PDB entry 6SC2 | electron microscopy, 3.90 A resolution | chains C and N of the 14 polymer chains in the assembly

# Chain C
Name: WD repeat-containing protein 60
From: Homo sapiens
UniProt: Q8WVS4 (WDR60_HUMAN); numbering as in UniProt (aligned over 1-1066)
Chain sequence (1066 residues; numbered 1 to 1066; the number before each row is that of its first residue):
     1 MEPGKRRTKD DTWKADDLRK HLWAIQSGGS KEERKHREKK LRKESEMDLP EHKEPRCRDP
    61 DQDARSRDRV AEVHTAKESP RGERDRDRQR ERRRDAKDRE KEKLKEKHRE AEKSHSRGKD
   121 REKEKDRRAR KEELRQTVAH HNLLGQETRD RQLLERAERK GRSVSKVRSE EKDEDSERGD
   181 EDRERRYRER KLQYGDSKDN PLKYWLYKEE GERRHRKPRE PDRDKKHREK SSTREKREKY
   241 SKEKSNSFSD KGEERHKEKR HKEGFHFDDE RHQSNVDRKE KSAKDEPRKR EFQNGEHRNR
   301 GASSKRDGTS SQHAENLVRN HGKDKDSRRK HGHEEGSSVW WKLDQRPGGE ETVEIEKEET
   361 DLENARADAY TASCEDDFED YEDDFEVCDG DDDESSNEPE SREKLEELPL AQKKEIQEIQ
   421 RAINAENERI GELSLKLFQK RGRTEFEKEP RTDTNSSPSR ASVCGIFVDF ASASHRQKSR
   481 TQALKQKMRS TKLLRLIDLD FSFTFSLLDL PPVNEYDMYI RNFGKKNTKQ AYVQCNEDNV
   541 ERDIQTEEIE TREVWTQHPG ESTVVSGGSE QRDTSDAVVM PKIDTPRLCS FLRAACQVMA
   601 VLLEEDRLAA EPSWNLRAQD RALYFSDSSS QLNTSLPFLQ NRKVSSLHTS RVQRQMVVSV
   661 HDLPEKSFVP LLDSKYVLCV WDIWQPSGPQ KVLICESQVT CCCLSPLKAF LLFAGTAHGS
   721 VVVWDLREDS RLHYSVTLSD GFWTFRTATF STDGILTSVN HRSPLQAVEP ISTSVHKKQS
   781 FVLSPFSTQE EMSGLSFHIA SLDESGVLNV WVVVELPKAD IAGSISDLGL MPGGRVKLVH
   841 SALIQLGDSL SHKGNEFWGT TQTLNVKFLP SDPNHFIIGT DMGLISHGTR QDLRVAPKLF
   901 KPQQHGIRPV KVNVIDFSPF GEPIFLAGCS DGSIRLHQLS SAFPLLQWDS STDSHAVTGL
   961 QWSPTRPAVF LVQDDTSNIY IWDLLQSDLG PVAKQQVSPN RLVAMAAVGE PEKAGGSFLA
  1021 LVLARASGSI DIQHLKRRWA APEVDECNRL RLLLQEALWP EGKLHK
Disordered / not traced: 1-525, 569-573, 611-625, 739-741, 848-857, 1013-1015, 1056-1066
Differences from the reference sequence: conflict K225 (Asn in Q8WVS4), F292 (Ser in Q8WVS4)
UniProt features mapped onto this chain:
  - modified residue (Phosphoserine): S30, S247
  - natural variant: Q631 to K1066 (deletion: In SRTD8), R642 to K1066 (deletion: In SRTD8), T749 (T749M: In SRTD8)

# Chain N
Name: Dynein light chain 1, cytoplasmic
From: Homo sapiens
UniProt: P63167 (DYL1_HUMAN); residues 1-89 here = UniProt positions 1-89
Chain sequence (89 residues; numbered 1 to 89; the number before each row is that of its first residue):
     1 MCDRKAVIKN ADMSEEMQQD SVECATQALE KYNIEKDIAA HIKKEFDKKY NPTWHCIVGR
    61 NFGSYVTHET KHFIYFYLGQ VAILLFKSG
Disordered / not traced: 1-3

# Interface between chain C and chain N
Pairs across the interface - 11 pairs, chain C then chain N:
  N527(C) - T70(N)  hydrogen bond (backbone-backbone)
  T528(C) - H68(N)
  K529(C) - T67(N)
  K529(C) - H68(N)  hydrogen bond (backbone-backbone)
  Q530(C) - V66(N)
  A531(C) - Y65(N)
  A531(C) - V66(N)  hydrogen bond (backbone-backbone)
  Y532(C) - S64(N)
  V533(C) - G63(N)
  V533(C) - S64(N)  hydrogen bond (backbone-backbone)
  C535(C) - F62(N)  hydrogen bond (backbone-backbone)
Also at the interface, not in a pair above, chain C (9 interface residues in all): Q534
Also at the interface, not in a pair above, chain N (11 interface residues in all): R60, N61, E69

# Summary
The interface between chain C and chain N involves 9 residues on one side and 11 on the other, with 5 hydrogen
bonds. The backbones hydrogen-bond at N527(C)-T70(N), K529(C)-H68(N) and A531(C)-V66(N).
Chain C is WD repeat-containing protein 60 and chain N is Dynein light chain 1, cytoplasmic, both from Homo
sapiens; the structure, Structure of the dynein-2 complex; IFT-train bound model, was determined by electron
microscopy (same publication as 6RLA and 6RLB).
